Entry 6RE9 (electron microscopy, 3.90 A resolution); this record covers chains 1 and 5 of the 31 polymer chains in the assembly.

# Chain 1
Name: ATP synthase associated protein ASA1
Source organism: Polytomella sp. Pringsheim 198.80
UniProt: Q85JD5 (Q85JD5_9CHLO); residue numbers follow UniProt; this construct covers 1-618
Chain sequence (618 residues; each row starts with the number of its first residue):
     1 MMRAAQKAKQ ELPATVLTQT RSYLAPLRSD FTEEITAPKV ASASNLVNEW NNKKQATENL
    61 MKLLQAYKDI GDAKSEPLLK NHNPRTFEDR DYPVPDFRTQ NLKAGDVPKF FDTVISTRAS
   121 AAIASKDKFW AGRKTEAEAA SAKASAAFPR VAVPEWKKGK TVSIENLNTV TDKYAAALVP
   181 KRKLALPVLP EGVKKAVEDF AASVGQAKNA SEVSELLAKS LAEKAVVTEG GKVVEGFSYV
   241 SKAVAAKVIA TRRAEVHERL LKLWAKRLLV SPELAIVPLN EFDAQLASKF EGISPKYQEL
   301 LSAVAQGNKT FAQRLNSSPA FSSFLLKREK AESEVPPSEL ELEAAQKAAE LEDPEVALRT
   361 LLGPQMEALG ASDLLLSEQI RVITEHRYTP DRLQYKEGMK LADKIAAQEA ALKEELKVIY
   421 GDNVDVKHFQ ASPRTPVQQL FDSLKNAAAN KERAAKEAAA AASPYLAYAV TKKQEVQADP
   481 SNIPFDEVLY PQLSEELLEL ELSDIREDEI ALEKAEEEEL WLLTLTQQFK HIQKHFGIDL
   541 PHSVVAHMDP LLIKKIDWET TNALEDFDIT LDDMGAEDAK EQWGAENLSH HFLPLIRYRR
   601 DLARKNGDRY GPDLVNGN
Disordered / not traced: 1-22, 618

# Chain 5
Name: Mitochondrial F1F0 ATP synthase associated 14 kDa protein
Source organism: Polytomella sp. Pringsheim 198.80
UniProt: A0A024FSR7 (A0A024FSR7_9CHLO); numbering as in UniProt (aligned over 1-123)
Chain sequence (123 residues; each row starts with the number of its first residue):
     1 MKLLPESLQQ EAATAAVVAS WVLWHLDTQL LPTIMREHKL HACWAAAAKR YNEKLFKLNP
    61 SYDRVLSLPA VSKNQVLENV FHTAPKAPVE HLEKMVSANS KVYDALNLQS KRVLIWQVKP
   121 ALF

# Chain 1 / chain 5 interface
Residue-residue contacts (137):
  Leu79(1) - Val80(5)  hydrophobic
  His82(1) - Asn79(5)
  His82(1) - His82(5)
  Asn83(1) - Val76(5)
  Pro84(1) - Val71(5)
  Arg85(1) - Pro69(5)
  Arg85(1) - Val71(5)  hydrogen bond (side chain-backbone)
  Arg85(1) - Lys73(5)
  Arg85(1) - Val76(5)
  Glu88(1) - Pro69(5)
  Glu88(1) - Ala70(5)  hydrogen bond (side chain-backbone)
  Glu88(1) - Val71(5)
  Arg90(1) - Ser67(5)  hydrogen bond (side chain-backbone)
  Arg90(1) - Leu68(5)
  Arg90(1) - Pro69(5)
  Val94(1) - Leu66(5)  hydrophobic
  Phe97(1) - Phe56(5)  hydrophobic
  Phe97(1) - Tyr62(5)  hydrophobic
  Arg98(1) - Phe56(5)  hydrogen bond (side chain-backbone)
  Arg98(1) - Asn59(5)  hydrogen bond (side chain-backbone)
  Arg98(1) - Tyr62(5)
  Phe111(1) - Tyr62(5)
  Phe111(1) - Asp63(5)
  Phe111(1) - Val65(5)  hydrophobic
  Phe111(1) - Leu66(5)  hydrophobic
  Val114(1) - Leu66(5)  hydrophobic
  Ile115(1) - Val65(5)
  Ile115(1) - Leu66(5)  hydrophobic
  Ile115(1) - Ala70(5)
  Arg118(1) - Leu66(5)  hydrogen bond (side chain-backbone)
  Arg118(1) - Leu68(5)  hydrogen bond (side chain-backbone)
  Arg118(1) - Ala70(5)
  Ala119(1) - Val71(5)  hydrophobic
  Ala119(1) - Gln75(5)
  Lys126(1) - Asn79(5)  hydrogen bond
  Val151(1) - Met95(5)  hydrophobic
  Val153(1) - Met95(5)  hydrophobic
  Pro154(1) - Asn99(5)
  Trp156(1) - Leu106(5)
  Thr161(1) - Leu106(5)
  Thr161(1) - Leu108(5)
  Val162(1) - Leu106(5)  hydrogen bond (backbone-backbone)
  Val162(1) - Asn107(5)
  Ser163(1) - Asn107(5)
  Ile164(1) - Tyr103(5)  hydrophobic
  Ile164(1) - Asn107(5)
  Leu167(1) - Tyr103(5)  hydrophobic
  Val170(1) - Asn99(5)
  Tyr174(1) - His91(5)
  Tyr174(1) - Leu92(5)
  Tyr174(1) - Met95(5)
  Tyr174(1) - Asn99(5)
  Ala175(1) - Leu92(5)
  Leu178(1) - Pro88(5)
  Leu178(1) - Val89(5)
  Leu178(1) - Leu92(5)  hydrophobic
  Phe282(1) - Tyr62(5)  hydrophobic
  Leu286(1) - Tyr62(5)  hydrophobic
  Ala287(1) - Phe56(5)
  Ser288(1) - Phe56(5)
  Phe290(1) - Asn52(5)
  Phe290(1) - Glu53(5)  hydrogen bond (backbone-side chain)
  Ile293(1) - Phe56(5)  hydrophobic
  Glu397(1) - Ser72(5)  hydrogen bond
  Glu397(1) - Asn74(5)  hydrogen bond
  Glu397(1) - Gln75(5)  hydrogen bond
  Lys400(1) - Asn74(5)
  Leu401(1) - Lys73(5)
  Leu401(1) - Leu77(5)  hydrophobic
  Lys404(1) - Asn74(5)  hydrogen bond
  Lys404(1) - Glu78(5)  salt bridge
  Gln408(1) - Leu77(5)
  Gln408(1) - Phe81(5)
  Ser463(1) - Tyr103(5)
  Ser463(1) - Asp104(5)
  Pro464(1) - Tyr103(5)
  Tyr465(1) - Asn99(5)
  Tyr465(1) - Ser100(5)
  Tyr465(1) - Tyr103(5)  hydrophobic
  Leu466(1) - Val96(5)  hydrophobic
  Leu466(1) - Ser100(5)
  Ala469(1) - Val96(5)  hydrophobic
  Lys473(1) - Leu92(5)
  Lys473(1) - Glu93(5)  salt bridge
  Gln477(1) - Val89(5)
  Leu497(1) - Phe81(5)  hydrophobic
  Glu501(1) - Lys73(5)  salt bridge
  Glu507(1) - Leu68(5)
  Glu507(1) - Pro69(5)
  Lys514(1) - Arg64(5)  hydrogen bond (backbone-side chain)
  Lys514(1) - Ser67(5)
  Ala515(1) - Arg64(5)
  Trp521(1) - Leu55(5)  hydrophobic
  Leu522(1) - Leu55(5)  hydrophobic
  Leu522(1) - Asn59(5)
  Leu525(1) - Tyr51(5)
  Phe529(1) - Trp44(5)  hydrophobic
  Phe536(1) - Glu37(5)
  His542(1) - Thr33(5)
  His542(1) - Glu37(5)
  Val545(1) - Leu40(5)  hydrophobic
  Leu552(1) - Leu40(5)  hydrophobic
  Ile553(1) - Arg36(5)
  Ile556(1) - Met35(5)
  Ile556(1) - Arg36(5)
  Ile556(1) - Lys39(5)
  Ile556(1) - Leu40(5)
  Asp557(1) - Arg36(5)  salt bridge
  Glu559(1) - Lys39(5)  salt bridge
  Thr560(1) - Met35(5)
  Leu564(1) - Lys39(5)  hydrogen bond (backbone-side chain)
  Glu565(1) - Met35(5)
  Glu565(1) - Lys39(5)
  Asp568(1) - His38(5)  salt bridge
  Asp568(1) - Ala42(5)
  Lys580(1) - Ala46(5)
  Glu581(1) - Ala46(5)
  Glu581(1) - Lys49(5)
  Glu581(1) - Arg50(5)
  Trp583(1) - Ala42(5)  hydrophobic
  Trp583(1) - Cys43(5)  hydrophobic
  Gly584(1) - Cys43(5)
  Gly584(1) - Ala47(5)
  Ala585(1) - Ala47(5)
  Ala585(1) - Arg50(5)
  Asn587(1) - Cys43(5)
  Leu588(1) - Cys43(5)
  Leu588(1) - Trp44(5)  hydrophobic
  Leu588(1) - Tyr51(5)
  His591(1) - Trp44(5)
  His591(1) - Tyr51(5)  hydrogen bond
  Phe592(1) - Tyr51(5)  hydrophobic
  Phe592(1) - Lys54(5)
  Phe592(1) - Leu55(5)  hydrophobic
  Phe592(1) - Leu58(5)  hydrophobic
  Leu595(1) - Leu58(5)  hydrophobic
  Arg599(1) - Leu58(5)  hydrogen bond (side chain-backbone)
Also at the interface, not in a pair above, chain 1 (91 interface residues in all): Pro95, Ala122, Thr171, Asp283, Lys289, Glu291, Ala462, Leu500, Ala511, Ile532, Phe567, Gln582
Also at the interface, not in a pair above, chain 5 (66 interface residues in all): Asp27, Leu31, Pro32, His41, Lys57, Pro60, Val102, Lys111, Ile115

# In short
91 residues of chain 1 and 66 residues of chain 5 are in contact; the contacts include 18 hydrogen bonds and 6
salt bridges. Among the polar pairs are Lys404(1)-Glu78(5), Lys473(1)-Glu93(5) and Glu501(1)-Lys73(5).
Chain 1 is ATP synthase associated protein ASA1 and chain 5 is Mitochondrial F1F0 ATP synthase associated 14
kDa protein, both from Polytomella sp. Pringsheim 198.80; the structure, Cryo-EM structure of Polytomella
F-ATP synthase, Rotary substate 2D, monomer-masked refinement, was determined by electron microscopy (same
publication as 6RD4, 6RD5, 6RD6, 6RD7, 6RD8, 6RD9 and 46 further entries).
